Entry 8IUY (electron microscopy, 2.90 A resolution); this record covers chains A and B of the 3 polymer chains in the assembly.

# Chain A
Molecule: Hemagglutinin
Organism: H7N9 subtype
UniProt: A0A2D0Z8H0 (A0A2D0Z8H0_9INFA); residues 2-495 here correspond to UniProt positions 19-512 (UniProt number = residue number + 17)
Sequence (494 residues; numbered 2 to 495; the number before each row is that of its first residue):
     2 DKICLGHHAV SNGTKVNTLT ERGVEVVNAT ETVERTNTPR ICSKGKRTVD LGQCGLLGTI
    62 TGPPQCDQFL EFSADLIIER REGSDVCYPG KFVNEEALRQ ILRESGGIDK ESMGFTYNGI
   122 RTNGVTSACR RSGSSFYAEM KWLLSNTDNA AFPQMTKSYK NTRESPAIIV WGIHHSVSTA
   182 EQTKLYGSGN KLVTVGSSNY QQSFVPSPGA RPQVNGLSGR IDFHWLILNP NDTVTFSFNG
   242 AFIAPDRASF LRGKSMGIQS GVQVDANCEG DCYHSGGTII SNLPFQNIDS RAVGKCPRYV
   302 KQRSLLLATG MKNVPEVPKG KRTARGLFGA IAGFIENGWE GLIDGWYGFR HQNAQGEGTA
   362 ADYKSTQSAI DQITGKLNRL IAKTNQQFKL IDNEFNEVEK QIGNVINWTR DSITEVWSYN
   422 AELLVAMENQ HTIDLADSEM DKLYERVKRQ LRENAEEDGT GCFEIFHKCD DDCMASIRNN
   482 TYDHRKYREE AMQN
Unresolved in the structure: 318-327
Cystine bridges: Cys5-Cys463, Cys43-Cys269, Cys55-Cys67, Cys88-Cys130, Cys273-Cys297, Cys470-Cys474
Covalently attached groups: N-acetylglucosamine (NAG) linked to Asn29, Asn408, Asn480

# Chain B
Molecule: 1H9 Fab heavy chain
Organism: Mus musculus
Notes: antibody fragment or engineered binder
Sequence (118 residues; numbered 1 to 118; the number before each row is that of its first residue):
     1 MVQLQESGPG LVKPSQSLSL TCTVTGYSIT SDYTWNWIRQ FPGNKLEWMG YITYSDTTSY
    61 NPSLKSRISI TRDTSKNQFF LQLNSVTTED TATYYCARSD GWYGFAYWGQ GTLVTVSA
Cystine bridges: Cys22-Cys96

# How chain A and chain B interact
Residue-residue contacts - 13 pairs, chain A then chain B:
  Val126(A) with Tyr103(B)
  Arg131(A) with Asp32(B), salt bridge; Tyr54(B)
  Arg132(A) with Trp102(B), hydrogen bond (backbone-side chain)
  Ser133(A) with Thr34(B); Asp100(B), hydrogen bond (side chain-backbone); Gly101(B); Trp102(B), hydrogen bond (side chain-backbone)
  Gly134(A) with Asp32(B); Tyr33(B)
  Ser135(A) with Asp32(B), hydrogen bond; Tyr33(B)
  Ser136(A) with Tyr103(B)
Other interface residues (no listed pair), chain A (9 interface residues in all): Asp68, Phe137

# In short
9 residues of chain A face 8 of chain B across their interface; the contacts include 4 hydrogen bonds and 1
salt bridge. Polar contacts include Arg131(A)-Asp32(B), Arg132(A)-Trp102(B) and Ser133(A)-Asp100(B).
Covalently linked N-acetylglucosamine: at Asn29(A), Asn408(A) and Asn480(A).
Chain A is Hemagglutinin (H7N9 subtype) and chain B is 1H9 Fab heavy chain (Mus musculus); the structure, H7N9
HA-1H9 Fab, was determined by electron microscopy (same publication as 8IUX and 8IUZ).
